8IPM - chains D and A of the 3 polymer chains in the assembly; structure by X-ray diffraction, 3.10 A resolution.

== Chain D ==
Name: 12S rRNA N4-methylcytidine (m4C) methyltransferase
Source organism: Homo sapiens
Notes: EC 2.1.1.-
UniProt: A6NJ78 (MET15_HUMAN); residues 1-338 here correspond to UniProt positions 70-407 (UniProt number = residue number + 69)
Sequence (338 residues; row label = number of the first residue in the row):
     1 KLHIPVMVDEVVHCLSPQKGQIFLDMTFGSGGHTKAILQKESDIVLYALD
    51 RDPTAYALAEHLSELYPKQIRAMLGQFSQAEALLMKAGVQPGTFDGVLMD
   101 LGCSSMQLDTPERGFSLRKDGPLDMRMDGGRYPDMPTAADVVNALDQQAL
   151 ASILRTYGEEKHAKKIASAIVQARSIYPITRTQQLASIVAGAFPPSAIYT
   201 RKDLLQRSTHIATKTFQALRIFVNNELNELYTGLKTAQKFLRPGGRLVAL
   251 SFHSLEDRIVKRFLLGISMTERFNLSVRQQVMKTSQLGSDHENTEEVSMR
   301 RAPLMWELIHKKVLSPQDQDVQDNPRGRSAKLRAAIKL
Unresolved in the structure: 1-6, 270-303, 314-329
Small-molecule neighbours: sinefungin (SFG): Thr27, Phe28, Gly29, Ser30, Gly31, Gly32, His33, Asp50, Arg51, Asp52, Ala55, Gly75, Gln76, Phe77, Asp100, Leu101, Gly102, Cys103, Ser104, Gln107, Met127, Glu226, Glu229
Curated features (UniProtKB/Swiss-Prot):
  - binding site (S-adenosyl-L-methionine): Gly31 to His33, Asp50, Phe77, Asp100, Gln107
  - modified residue: Ser289 (Phosphoserine)
From the paper describing this entry:
  - binding site for the 19-nt RNA strand (chain A): His162, Lys165, Phe193, Pro194, Ala197, Thr200, Arg201
  - mutagenesis - H162A/K165A/F193A: abolished binding to the 19-nt RNA strand (chain A)
  - mutagenesis - R258A/K261A/R262A, K311A/K312A: unchanged binding to the 19-nt RNA strand (chain A)

== Chain A ==
Molecule: 19-nt RNA strand
Sequence (19 nucleotides; row label = number of the first residue in the row; numbers below 1 keep their minus sign (C-2 is residue -2)):
    -2 CGACCGCCCGUAACGGUCG
Unresolved in the structure: -2 to 1, 16

== Interface between chain D and chain A ==
Pairs across the interface (11):
  His162(D) - C5(A)  salt bridge to the phosphate
  His162(D) - C6(A)  salt bridge to the phosphate
  Lys165(D) - C4(A)  phosphate contact
  Lys165(D) - C5(A)  salt bridge to the phosphate
  Phe193(D) - C4(A)  phosphate contact
  Phe193(D) - C5(A)  phosphate contact
  Pro194(D) - G3(A)  sugar contact
  Pro194(D) - C4(A)  sugar contact
  Ala197(D) - C4(A)  sugar contact
  Thr200(D) - C5(A)  sugar contact
  Arg201(D) - C6(A)  salt bridge to the phosphate
Other interface residues (no listed pair), chain D (8 interface residues in all): Ser196

== Summary ==
The interface between chain D and chain A involves 8 residues on one side and 4 on the other; the contacts
include 4 salt bridges. Polar contacts include His162(D)-C5(A), His162(D)-C6(A) and Lys165(D)-C5(A). From the
paper: a binding site for the 19-nt RNA strand (chain A) at His162(D), Lys165(D) and Phe193(D) among others;
H162A/K165A/F193A of chain D abolish binding to the 19-nt RNA strand (chain A); 3 substitutions were tested in
all.
Here chain D is 12S rRNA N4-methylcytidine (m4C) methyltransferase (Homo sapiens) and chain A is a 19-nt RNA
strand. Entry 8IPM (The structure of human mitochondrial methyltransferase METTL15 with h44_RNA, RBFA and SAM)
was determined by X-ray diffraction, deposited together with 8IPI, 8IPK and 8IPL.
